4QRC - chain A; structure by X-ray diffraction, 1.90 A resolution.

Chain A:
Protein: Fibroblast growth factor receptor 4
From: Homo sapiens
Notes: EC 2.7.10.1; fragment: Tyrosine Kinase Domain of FGF receptor 4
UniProtKB: P22455 (FGFR4_HUMAN); numbering as in UniProt (aligned over 445-753)
Amino-acid sequence (323 residues; row label = number of the first residue in the row):
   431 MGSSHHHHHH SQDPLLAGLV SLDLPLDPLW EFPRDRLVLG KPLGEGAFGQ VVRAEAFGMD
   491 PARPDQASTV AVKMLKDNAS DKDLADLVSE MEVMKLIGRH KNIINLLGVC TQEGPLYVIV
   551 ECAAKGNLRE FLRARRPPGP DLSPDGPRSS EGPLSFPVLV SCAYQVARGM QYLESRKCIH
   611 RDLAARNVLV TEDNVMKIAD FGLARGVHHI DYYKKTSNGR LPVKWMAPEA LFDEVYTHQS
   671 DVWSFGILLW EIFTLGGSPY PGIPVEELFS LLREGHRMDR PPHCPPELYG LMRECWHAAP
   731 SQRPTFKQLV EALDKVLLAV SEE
Unresolved in the structure: 431-453, 751-753
Construct notes: expression tag (431-444); engineered mutation Ala477 (Cys in P22455), Glu664 (Arg in P22455)
UniProt features mapped onto this chain:
  - active site: Asp612 (Proton acceptor)
  - binding site (ATP): Leu473 to Gly476, Phe478 to Val481, Lys503
  - modified residue: Ser573 (Phosphoserine), Tyr642 (Phosphotyrosine), Tyr643 (Phosphotyrosine)
Ligand contacts: Ponatinib (0LI; 3-(imidazo[1,2-b]pyridazin-3-ylethynyl)-4-methyl-N-{4-[(4-methylpiperazin-1-yl)methyl]-3-(trifluoromethyl)phenyl}benzam ide): Leu473, Val481, Ala501, Val502, Lys503, Glu520, Val523, Met524, Ile534, Val548, Val550, Glu551, Cys552, Ala553, Gly556, Leu603, Cys608, Ile609, His610, Arg611, Leu619, Ile628, Ala629, Asp630, Phe631, Gly632, Leu633, Arg635
Reported in the primary citation:
  - binding site for Ponatinib: Lys503, Glu520, Met524, Val550, Ala553, Asp630
  - conformationally variable residues (loop rearrangement, side-chain flip): Lys503, Asp630
  - mutagenesis - V550E, V550L: decreased binding to Ponatinib
  - mutagenesis - N535D, N535K: unchanged catalytic activity on Ponatinib
  - catalytic residues: Asp612 (proposed by the authors, not directly observed)
  - disease-associated variants - N535D, N535K, V550E, V550L: increased catalytic activity
  - mutagenesis - V550L: unchanged binding to FIIN-2

Summary:
Bound to chain A: Ponatinib. From UniProt: active-site residue Asp612 and 9 ATP-binding residues. From the
paper: the catalytic residue Asp612; N535D, N535K and V550E, among others, increase catalytic activity.
Chain A is Fibroblast growth factor receptor 4 (Homo sapiens); the structure, Crystal Structure of the
Tyrosine Kinase Domain of FGF Receptor 4 in Complex with Ponatinib, was determined by X-ray diffraction
together with 4QQ5, 4QQJ and 4QQT from the same study.
